PDB entry 7W6Z | X-ray diffraction, 3.15 A resolution | chain A

# Chain A
Name: Zinc metalloprotease
Source organism: Kangiella koreensis DSM 16069
Notes: EC 3.4.24.-
UniProt: C7R5Z1 (C7R5Z1_KANKD); residue numbers follow UniProt; this construct covers 1-445
Amino-acid sequence (456 residues; row label = number of the first residue in the row):
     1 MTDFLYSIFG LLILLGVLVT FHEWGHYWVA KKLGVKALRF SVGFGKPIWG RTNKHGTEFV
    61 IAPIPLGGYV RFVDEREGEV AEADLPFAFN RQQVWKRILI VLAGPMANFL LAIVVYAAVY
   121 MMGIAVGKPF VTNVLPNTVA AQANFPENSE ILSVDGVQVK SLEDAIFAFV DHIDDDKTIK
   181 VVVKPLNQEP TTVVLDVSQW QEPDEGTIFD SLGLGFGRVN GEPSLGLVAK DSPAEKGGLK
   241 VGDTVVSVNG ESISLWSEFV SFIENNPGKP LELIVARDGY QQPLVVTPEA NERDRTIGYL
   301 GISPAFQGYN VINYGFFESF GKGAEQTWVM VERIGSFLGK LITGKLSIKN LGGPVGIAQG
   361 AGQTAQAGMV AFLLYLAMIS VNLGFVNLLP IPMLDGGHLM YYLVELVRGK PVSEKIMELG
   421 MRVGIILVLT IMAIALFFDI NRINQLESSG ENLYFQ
Disordered / not traced: 343-363, 407-422, 450-454
Modified / non-standard residues: Mse1, Mse106, Mse121, Mse122, Mse330, Mse369, Mse378, Mse393, Mse400, Mse432 (selenomethionine; parent Met); Mse417, Mse421 (selenomethionine)
Construct notes: expression tag (446-456)
Ion coordination: Zn2+: His22, His26, Asp395 (together with batimastat)
Residues lining bound ligands: batimastat (BAT; 4-(N-hydroxyamino)-2R-isobutyl-2S-(2-thienylthiomethyl)succinyl-L-phenylalanine-N-methylamide): Val19, His22, Glu23, His26, Phe44, Leu66, Gly67, Gly68, Tyr69, Val386, Asn387, Mse393, Leu394, Asp395
What the authors report for this chain:
  - binding site for batimastat: Asn387
  - mutagenesis - P136C, E163C, F167C, I302C: unchanged catalytic activity

# Summary
Ligands of chain A: batimastat. His22, His26 and Asp395 form the Zn2+ site. From the paper: a binding site for
batimastat at Asn387; P136C, E163C and F167C, among others, leave catalytic activity unchanged.
Chain A is Zinc metalloprotease (Kangiella koreensis DSM 16069); the structure, Crystal structure of Kangiella
koreensis RseP orthologue in complex with batimastat in space group P21, was determined by X-ray diffraction,
deposited together with 7W6X, 7W6Y, 7W70 and 7W71.
